Entry 4CR6 (X-ray diffraction, 1.90 A resolution); this record covers chains A and D of the 4 polymer chains in the assembly.

Chain A (and D):
Protein: N-acylmannosamine 1-dehydrogenase
Organism: Flavobacterium SP. 141-8
Notes: EC 1.1.1.233; chain D of this document is another copy of the same molecule, construct and numbering; everything in this record applies to it too
UniProt: P22441 (DHMA_FLAS1); residue numbers follow UniProt; this construct covers 1-271
Amino-acid sequence (271 residues; numbered 1 to 271; the number before each row is that of its first residue):
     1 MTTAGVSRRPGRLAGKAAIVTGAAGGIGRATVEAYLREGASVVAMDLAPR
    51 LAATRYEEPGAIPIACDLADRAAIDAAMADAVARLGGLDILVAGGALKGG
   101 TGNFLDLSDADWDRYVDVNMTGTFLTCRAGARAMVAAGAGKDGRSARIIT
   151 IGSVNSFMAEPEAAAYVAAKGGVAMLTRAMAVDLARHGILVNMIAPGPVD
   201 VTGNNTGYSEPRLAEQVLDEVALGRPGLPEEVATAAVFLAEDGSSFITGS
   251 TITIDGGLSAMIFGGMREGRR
Not modelled in the structure: 1-10, 69-70, 140-143
Swiss-Prot annotation at these positions:
  - active site: Y166 (Proton acceptor)
  - binding site (substrate): S153

Interface between chain A and chain D:
Residue-residue contacts - 58 pairs, chain A then chain D:
  N103(A) - E268(D)  hydrogen bond
  V154(A) - I262(D)  hydrophobic
  M158(A) - S259(D)
  M158(A) - A260(D)
  M158(A) - I262(D)  hydrophobic
  A159(A) - A260(D)  hydrogen bond (backbone-backbone)
  A159(A) - M261(D)
  A159(A) - I262(D)  hydrogen bond (backbone-backbone)
  E160(A) - I262(D)
  P161(A) - I262(D)
  P161(A) - F263(D)
  P161(A) - R267(D)
  E162(A) - R267(D)
  E162(A) - E268(D)  hydrogen bond (side chain-backbone)
  E162(A) - R271(D)  salt bridge
  P198(A) - F263(D)  hydrophobic
  R212(A) - D219(D)  salt bridge
  R212(A) - G265(D)  hydrogen bond (side chain-backbone)
  R212(A) - M266(D)
  R212(A) - R270(D)
  L213(A) - M266(D)  hydrophobic
  E215(A) - E215(D)
  Q216(A) - D219(D)
  Q216(A) - G265(D)
  Q216(A) - M266(D)
  V217(A) - F263(D)  hydrophobic
  D219(A) - R212(D)  salt bridge
  D219(A) - Q216(D)
  E220(A) - I262(D)
  E220(A) - F263(D)  hydrogen bond (side chain-backbone)
  E220(A) - G264(D)
  S259(A) - M158(D)
  A260(A) - M158(D)
  A260(A) - A159(D)  hydrogen bond (backbone-backbone)
  M261(A) - A159(D)
  I262(A) - V154(D)  hydrophobic
  I262(A) - M158(D)  hydrophobic
  I262(A) - A159(D)  hydrogen bond (backbone-backbone)
  I262(A) - E160(D)
  I262(A) - P161(D)
  I262(A) - E220(D)
  F263(A) - P161(D)
  F263(A) - P198(D)  hydrophobic
  F263(A) - V217(D)  hydrophobic
  F263(A) - E220(D)  hydrogen bond (backbone-side chain)
  F263(A) - L258(D)  hydrophobic
  G264(A) - E220(D)
  G265(A) - R212(D)  hydrogen bond (backbone-side chain)
  G265(A) - Q216(D)
  M266(A) - R212(D)
  M266(A) - L213(D)  hydrophobic
  M266(A) - Q216(D)
  R267(A) - P161(D)
  R267(A) - E162(D)
  E268(A) - N103(D)  hydrogen bond
  E268(A) - E162(D)  hydrogen bond (backbone-side chain)
  R270(A) - R212(D)
  R271(A) - E162(D)  salt bridge
Also at the interface, not in a pair above, chain A (29 interface residues in all): N155, L258
Also at the interface, not in a pair above, chain D (29 interface residues in all): N155

In short:
Chain A and chain D each contribute 29 residues to their interface; the contacts include 12 hydrogen bonds and
4 salt bridges. Polar pairs include E162(A)-R271(D), R212(A)-D219(D) and N103(A)-E268(D). Curated annotation
(UniProt) lists active-site residue Y166(A) and substrate-binding residue S153(A) on chain A.
Both chains are N-acylmannosamine 1-dehydrogenase (Flavobacterium SP. 141-8). Entry 4CR6 (Crystal structure of
the N-acetyl-D-mannosamine dehydrogenase without substrates) was determined by X-ray diffraction together with
4CR7 and 4CR8 from the same study.
